4YLO - chains A and C of the 9 polymer chains in the assembly; structure by X-ray diffraction, 6.00 A resolution (low resolution: residue-level contacts below are approximate; hydrogen-bond / salt-bridge calls are withheld).

# Chain A
Name: DNA-directed RNA polymerase subunit alpha
From: Escherichia coli
Notes: EC 2.7.7.6; fragment: N-terminal domain
Reference sequence: A7ZSI4 (RPOA_ECO24); numbering as in UniProt (aligned over 1-235)
Chain sequence (242 residues; row label = number of the first residue in the row; numbers below 1 keep their minus sign (Ala-6 is residue -6)):
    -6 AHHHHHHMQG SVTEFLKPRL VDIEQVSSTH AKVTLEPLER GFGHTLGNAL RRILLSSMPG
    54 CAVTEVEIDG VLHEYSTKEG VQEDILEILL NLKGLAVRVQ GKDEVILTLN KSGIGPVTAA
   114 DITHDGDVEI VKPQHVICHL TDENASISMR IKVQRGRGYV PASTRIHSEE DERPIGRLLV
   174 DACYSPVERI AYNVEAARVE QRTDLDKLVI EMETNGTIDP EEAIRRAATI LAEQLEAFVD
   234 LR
Disordered / not traced: -6 to 5
Construct notes: expression tag (-6 to 0)

# Chain C
Name: DNA-directed RNA polymerase subunit beta
From: Escherichia coli
Notes: EC 2.7.7.6
Reference sequence: A7ZUK1 (RPOB_ECO24); residue numbers follow UniProt; this construct covers 1-1342
Chain sequence (1342 residues; each row starts with the number of its first residue):
     1 MVYSYTEKKR IRKDFGKRPQ VLDVPYLLSI QLDSFQKFIE QDPEGQYGLE AAFRSVFPIQ
    61 SYSGNSELQY VSYRLGEPVF DVQECQIRGV TYSAPLRVKL RLVIYEREAP EGTVKDIKEQ
   121 EVYMGEIPLM TDNGTFVING TERVIVSQLH RSPGVFFDSD KGKTHSSGKV LYNARIIPYR
   181 GSWLDFEFDP KDNLFVRIDR RRKLPATIIL RALNYTTEQI LDLFFEKVIF EIRDNKLQME
   241 LVPERLRGET ASFDIEANGK VYVEKGRRIT ARHIRQLEKD DVKLIEVPVE YIAGKVVAKD
   301 YIDESTGELI CAANMELSLD LLAKLSQSGH KRIETLFTND LDHGPYISET LRVDPTNDRL
   361 SALVEIYRMM RPGEPPTREA AESLFENLFF SEDRYDLSAV GRMKFNRSLL REEIEGSGIL
   421 SKDDIIDVMK KLIDIRNGKG EVDDIDHLGN RRIRSVGEMA ENQFRVGLVR VERAVKERLS
   481 LGDLDTLMPQ DMINAKPISA AVKEFFGSSQ LSQFMDQNNP LSEITHKRRI SALGPGGLTR
   541 ERAGFEVRDV HPTHYGRVCP IETPEGPNIG LINSLSVYAQ TNEYGFLETP YRKVTDGVVT
   601 DEIHYLSAIE EGNYVIAQAN SNLDEEGHFV EDLVTCRSKG ESSLFSRDQV DYMDVSTQQV
   661 VSVGASLIPF LEHDDANRAL MGANMQRQAV PTLRADKPLV GTGMERAVAV DSGVTAVAKR
   721 GGVVQYVDAS RIVIKVNEDE MYPGEAGIDI YNLTKYTRSN QNTCINQMPC VSLGEPVERG
   781 DVLADGPSTD LGELALGQNM RVAFMPWNGY NFEDSILVSE RVVQEDRFTT IHIQELACVS
   841 RDTKLGPEEI TADIPNVGEA ALSKLDESGI VYIGAEVTGG DILVGKVTPK GETQLTPEEK
   901 LLRAIFGEKA SDVKDSSLRV PNGVSGTVID VQVFTRDGVE KDKRALEIEE MQLKQAKKDL
   961 SEELQILEAG LFSRIRAVLV AGGVEAEKLD KLPRDRWLEL GLTDEEKQNQ LEQLAEQYDE
  1021 LKHEFEKKLE AKRRKITQGD DLAPGVLKIV KVYLAVKRRI QPGDKMAGRH GNKGVISKIN
  1081 PIEDMPYDEN GTPVDIVLNP LGVPSRMNIG QILETHLGMA AKGIGDKINA MLKQQQEVAK
  1141 LREFIQRAYD LGADVRQKVD LSTFSDEEVM RLAENLRKGM PIATPVFDGA KEAEIKELLK
  1201 LGDLPTSGQI RLYDGRTGEQ FERPVTVGYM YMLKLNHLVD DKMHARSTGS YSLVTQQPLG
  1261 GKAQFGGQRF GEMEVWALEA YGAAYTLQEM LTVKSDDVNG RTKMYKNIVD GNHQMEPGMP
  1321 ESFNVLLKEI RSLGINIELE DE
Disordered / not traced: 1
Curated features (UniProtKB/Swiss-Prot):
  - modified residue (N6-acetyllysine): Lys1022, Lys1200

# How chain A and chain C interact
Pairs across the interface - 55 pairs, chain A then chain C:
  Asn41(A) with Tyr1087(C); Gly1215(C); Arg1216(C); Thr1217(C); Gly1218(C)
  Arg44(A) with Glu1083(C); Met1085(C); Tyr1087(C); Gly1215(C)
  Arg45(A) with Glu1083(C); Asp1084(C); Gly1215(C); Arg1216(C)
  Leu48(A) with Ile1082(C)
  Ser49(A) with Glu1083(C)
  His66(A) with Thr927(C); Val928(C); Ile929(C)
  Glu67(A) with Lys1057(C)
  Tyr68(A) with Tyr756(C); Thr927(C); Ala1055(C)
  Thr70(A) with Ala729(C)
  Gly73(A) with Tyr726(C); Asp728(C)
  Val74(A) with Asp728(C); Ala729(C)
  Gln75(A) with Val727(C); Asp728(C); Ala729(C)
  Asp77(A) with Ala729(C); Tyr756(C); Asn766(C)
  Leu79(A) with Leu693(C); Tyr756(C)
  Glu80(A) with Met768(C)
  Leu83(A) with Arg694(C)
  Thr134(A) with Tyr726(C); Val727(C); Leu773(C)
  Asp135(A) with Tyr726(C)
  Tyr152(A) with Val823(C); Gln824(C)
  Ala155(A) with Lys1057(C)
  Ser156(A) with Arg1059(C)
  Arg166(A) with Glu876(C)
  Ile168(A) with Gly874(C)
  Leu171(A) with Glu876(C)
  Glu181(A) with Arg821(C)
  Arg182(A) with Asn1090(C)
  Ile183(A) with Gly1091(C)
  Ala184(A) with Asn1090(C); Gly1091(C)
  Tyr185(A) with Tyr1087(C); Gly1218(C)
Other interface residues (no listed pair), chain A (39 interface residues in all): Thr22, His37, Leu65, Lys71, Glu72, Glu76, Lys86, Ile159, Asp174, Glu206
Other interface residues (no listed pair), chain C (38 interface residues in all): Pro769, Asp826, Ile831, Ala875, Lys1133, Asp1214

# Summary
39 residues of chain A and 38 residues of chain C are in contact.
Chain A is DNA-directed RNA polymerase subunit alpha and chain C is DNA-directed RNA polymerase subunit beta,
both from Escherichia coli; the structure, E. coli Transcription Initiation Complex - 16-bp spacer and 4-nt
RNA, was determined by X-ray diffraction together with 4YLN and 4YLP from the same study.
